3TMH - chains B and C of the 10 polymer chains in the assembly; structure by X-ray diffraction, 3.80 A resolution.

[Chain B (and C)]
Name: cAMP-dependent protein kinase type II-alpha regulatory subunit
Organism: Rattus norvegicus
Notes: fragment: Dimerization/docking domain (D/D); chain C of this document is another copy of the same molecule, construct and numbering; everything in this record applies to it too
UniProt: P12368 (KAP2_RAT); residues 0-44 here correspond to UniProt positions 1-45 (UniProt number = residue number + 1)
Chain sequence (48 residues; each row starts with the number of its first residue; numbers below 1 keep their minus sign (Gly-3 is residue -3)):
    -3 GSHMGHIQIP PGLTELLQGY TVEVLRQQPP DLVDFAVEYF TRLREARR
Not modelled in the structure: -3 to 7, 44 (chain C: -3 to 2, 42-44)
Construct notes: expression tag (-3 to -1); conflict Gly1 (Ser2 in P12368)

[Interface between chain B and chain C]
Pairs across the interface (27):
  Leu9(B) with Tyr16(C), hydrophobic; Thr17(C)
  Leu12(B) with Tyr16(C)
  Leu13(B) with Thr17(C)
  Tyr16(B) with Leu9(C), hydrophobic
  Thr17(B) with Leu9(C); Leu13(C)
  Leu21(B) with Gln4(C)
  Gln24(B) with Ile3(C); Gln4(C), hydrogen bond (side chain-backbone); Pro6(C)
  Asp30(B) with Arg40(C), salt bridge
  Ala32(B) with Phe36(C), hydrophobic
  Val33(B) with Phe36(C); Thr37(C); Arg40(C)
  Glu34(B) with Arg40(C), salt bridge
  Phe36(B) with Val29(C); Ala32(C), hydrophobic; Val33(C); Phe36(C), hydrophobic
  Thr37(B) with Val33(C)
  Leu39(B) with Val29(C), hydrophobic
  Arg40(B) with Val29(C); Asp30(C), salt bridge; Val33(C); Glu34(C), salt bridge
Other interface residues (no listed pair), chain B (19 interface residues in all): Val20, Leu28, Val29, Arg43
Other interface residues (no listed pair), chain C (20 interface residues in all): Leu12, Val20, Leu28, Phe31, Leu39

[Overview]
19 residues of chain B and 20 residues of chain C are in contact, with 1 hydrogen bond and 4 salt bridges.
Polar contacts include Asp30(B)-Arg40(C), Glu34(B)-Arg40(C) and Gln24(B)-Gln4(C).
Both chains are cAMP-dependent protein kinase type II-alpha regulatory subunit (Rattus norvegicus). Entry 3TMH
(Crystal structure of dual-specific A-kinase anchoring protein 2 in complex with cAMP-dependent protein kinase
A type ...) was determined by X-ray diffraction.
